PDB entry 4L80 | X-ray diffraction, 2.01 A resolution | chains A and C of the 6 polymer chains in the assembly

# Chain A (and C)
Protein: HpcH/HpaI aldolase
Source organism: Chloroflexus aurantiacus
Notes: EC 4.1.3.24; chain C of this document is another copy of the same molecule, construct and numbering; everything in this record applies to it too
Reference sequence: A9WC35 (A9WC35_CHLAA); numbering as in UniProt (aligned over 1-348)
Sequence (348 residues; numbered 1 to 348; the number before each row is that of its first residue):
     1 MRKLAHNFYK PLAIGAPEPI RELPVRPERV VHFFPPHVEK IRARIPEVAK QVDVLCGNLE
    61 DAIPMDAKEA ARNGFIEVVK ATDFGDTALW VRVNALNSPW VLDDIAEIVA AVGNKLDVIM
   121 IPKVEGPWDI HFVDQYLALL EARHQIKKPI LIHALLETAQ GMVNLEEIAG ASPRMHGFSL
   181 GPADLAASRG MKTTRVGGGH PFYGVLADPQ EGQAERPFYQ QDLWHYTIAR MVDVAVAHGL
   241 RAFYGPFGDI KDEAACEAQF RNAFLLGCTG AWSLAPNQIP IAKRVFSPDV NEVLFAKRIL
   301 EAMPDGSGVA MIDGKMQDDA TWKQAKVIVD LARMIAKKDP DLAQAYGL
Unresolved in the structure: 1, 347-348 (chain C: 1)
Ion coordination: Mg2+: Glu-157, Asp-184 (together with oxalate ion)
Ligand contacts:
  - propionyl Coenzyme A (1VU), molecule 1: His-32, Phe-33, Phe-34, Pro-35, Lys-40, Ile-41, Arg-44, Val-48, Asn-58, Asp-61, Ala-62, Arg-92, Ala-183, Val-196, Pro-246, Trp-272, Leu-274, Ala-275, Pro-276
  - propionyl Coenzyme A (1VU), molecule 2: Val-309, Met-311, Met-316, Asp-318, Ala-320
  - oxalate ion (OXL): Arg-92, Leu-155, Glu-157, Gly-181, Pro-182, Ala-183, Asp-184, Pro-246, Trp-272
From the paper describing this entry:
  - Mg2+ coordination: Glu-157, Asp-184
  - Mg2+ coordination through a water molecule: Glu-60, Asp-61
  - catalytic residues: Arg-92, Asp-318 (proposed by the authors, not directly observed)
  - binding site for propionyl Coenzyme A: His-32
  - binding site for 2-amino-2-hydroxymethyl-propane-1,3-diol: Gln-221, Asp-222
  - contacts within the chain: Asn-58/Arg-92 (hydrogen bond)
  - specificity-determining residues: Ala-183 (by similarity / conservation)
  - conformationally variable residues (domain motion, loop rearrangement): Lys-192 to Tyr-203, Phe-286, Ser-287, Pro-288, Gly-314

# How chain A and chain C interact
Pairs across the interface (87):
  Asp-61(A) with Asp-319(C); Ala-320(C)
  Ala-62(A) with Gly-308(C); Val-309(C); Met-316(C), hydrophobic; Asp-318(C); Asp-319(C), hydrogen bond (backbone-side chain)
  Ile-63(A) with Ser-307(C)
  Pro-64(A) with Ser-307(C); Gly-308(C)
  Met-65(A) with Asp-305(C); Ser-307(C), hydrogen bond (backbone-side chain)
  Ala-159(A) with Asp-233(C); Val-236(C), hydrophobic; Ala-237(C)
  Gln-160(A) with Ala-237(C)
  Met-162(A) with Asp-233(C)
  Val-163(A) with Glu-166(C); Asp-233(C); Ala-237(C), hydrophobic
  Ala-183(A) with Ala-320(C), hydrophobic; Gln-324(C)
  Asp-184(A) with Ala-320(C)
  Ala-186(A) with Gln-324(C)
  Ala-187(A) with Lys-323(C); Gln-324(C); Val-327(C)
  Ser-188(A) with Val-236(C)
  Arg-189(A) with Asp-233(C), salt bridge; Val-236(C)
  Gly-190(A) with Gly-267(C)
  Met-191(A) with Leu-265(C); Leu-266(C)
  Lys-192(A) with Phe-264(C); Leu-265(C), hydrogen bond (backbone-backbone); Leu-331(C)
  Thr-193(A) with Gln-324(C), hydrogen bond (backbone-side chain)
  Thr-194(A) with Phe-295(C); Ile-299(C); Gln-324(C); Ile-328(C)
  Arg-195(A) with Gln-324(C), hydrogen bond (backbone-side chain)
  Val-196(A) with Thr-321(C)
  His-200(A) with Leu-265(C); Glu-292(C), salt bridge
  Phe-202(A) with Arg-261(C); Asn-262(C); Leu-265(C), hydrophobic; Asp-289(C)
  Tyr-203(A) with Asp-222(C), hydrogen bond; His-225(C), hydrogen bond; Asn-262(C)
  Gly-204(A) with Asn-262(C), hydrogen bond (backbone-side chain)
  Val-205(A) with Gly-199(C); Gln-220(C); Gln-221(C); Asp-222(C)
  Leu-206(A) with Ala-254(C); Ala-255(C)
  Ala-207(A) with Gln-220(C)
  Asp-208(A) with Arg-195(C), salt bridge; Pro-201(C)
  Arg-216(A) with Asp-252(C), salt bridge; Ala-254(C); Ala-255(C)
  Tyr-219(A) with Phe-218(C); Tyr-219(C), hydrophobic; Gln-220(C)
  Gln-221(A) with Gln-220(C), hydrogen bond (side chain-backbone); Gln-221(C); Asp-222(C), hydrogen bond (side chain-backbone)
  Asp-222(A) with His-225(C)
  Leu-223(A) with His-225(C); Leu-266(C), hydrophobic
  His-225(A) with His-225(C)
  Tyr-226(A) with His-225(C), hydrogen bond (backbone-side chain); Tyr-226(C), hydrophobic; Ala-229(C), hydrophobic; Arg-230(C); Asp-233(C)
  Gly-248(A) with Lys-315(C); Met-316(C), hydrogen bond (backbone-backbone)
  Asp-249(A) with Gly-314(C); Lys-315(C), salt bridge
  Ile-250(A) with Gly-314(C)
  Lys-251(A) with Gly-314(C)
  Leu-274(A) with Met-316(C), hydrophobic
Other interface residues (no listed pair), chain A (45 interface residues in all): Lys-123, Pro-209, Phe-218
Other interface residues (no listed pair), chain C (51 interface residues in all): Val-232, Val-234, Ala-258, Ala-296, Met-311, Ala-325

# In short
The interface between chain A and chain C involves 45 residues on one side and 51 on the other; the contacts
include 12 hydrogen bonds and 5 salt bridges. Polar pairs include Arg-189(A)/Asp-233(C), His-200(A)/Glu-292(C)
and Asp-208(A)/Arg-195(C). The paper reports catalytic residues Arg-92(A) and Asp-318(A); a binding site for
2-amino-2-hydroxymethyl-propane-1,3-diol at Gln-221(A) and Asp-222(A).
Both chains are HpcH/HpaI aldolase (Chloroflexus aurantiacus). Entry 4L80 (Crystal Structure of Chloroflexus
aurantiacus malyl-CoA lyase in complex with magnesium, oxalate, and propionyl-CoA) was determined by X-ray
diffraction (same publication as 4L7Z, 4L9Y and 4L9Z).
